PDB entry 7FN0 | X-ray diffraction, 1.59 A resolution | chains A and B

# Chain A
Name: Pre-mRNA-splicing factor 8
Source organism: Saccharomyces cerevisiae S288C
UniProtKB: P33334 (PRP8_YEAST); numbering as in UniProt (aligned over 1836-2090)
Amino-acid sequence (258 residues; row label = number of the first residue in the row):
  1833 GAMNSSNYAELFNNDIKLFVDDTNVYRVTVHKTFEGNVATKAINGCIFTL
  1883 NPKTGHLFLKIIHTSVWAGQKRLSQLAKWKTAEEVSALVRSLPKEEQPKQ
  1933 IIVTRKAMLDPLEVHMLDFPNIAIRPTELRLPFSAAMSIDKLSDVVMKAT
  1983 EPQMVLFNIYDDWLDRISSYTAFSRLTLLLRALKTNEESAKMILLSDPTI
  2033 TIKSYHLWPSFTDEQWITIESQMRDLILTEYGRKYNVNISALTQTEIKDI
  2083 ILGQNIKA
Disordered / not traced: 2070-2090
Construct notes: expression tag (1833-1835)
Swiss-Prot annotation at these positions:
  - mutagenesis: Asp1853 (D1853A: Alters protein folding. Severely impaired growth. Strongly reduced growth at 35 degrees Celsius; when associated with A-1854; D1853N: Reduced growth at 30 degrees Celsius ...), Asp1854 (D1854A: Reduced growth at 30 degrees Celsius. Strongly reduced growth at 16 degrees Celsius. Strongly reduced growth at 35 degrees Celsius; when associated with A-1853 ...), Thr1855 (T1855A: Reduced growth at 30 degrees Celsius. Strongly reduced growth at 16 degrees Celsius), Thr1936 (T1936A: Reduced growth at 30 degrees Celsius. Strongly reduced growth at 16 degrees Celsius), Arg1937 (R1937K: Severely impaired growth. Reduced growth at 30 degrees Celsius. Strongly reduced growth at 16 degrees Celsius)

# Chain B
Name: A1 cistron-splicing factor AAR2
Source organism: Saccharomyces cerevisiae S288C
UniProtKB: P32357 (AAR2_YEAST); aligned to UniProt positions 1-317 over residues 1-317
Amino-acid sequence (308 residues; row label = number of the first residue in the row; note: 13 numbers in that range are skipped by the numbering (no residue carries them; nothing is unmodelled there); numbers below 1 keep their minus sign (Gly-3 is residue -3)):
    -3 GAMAMNTVPFTSAPIEVTIGIDQYSFNVKENQPFHGIKDIPIGHVHVIHF
    47 QHADNSSMRYGYWFDCRMGNFYIQYDPKDGLYKMMEERDGAKFENIVHNF
    97 KERQMMVSYPKIDEDDTWYNLTEFVQMDKIRKIVRKDENQFSYVDSSMTT
   147 VQENEL
   166 SSSSSDPAHSLNYTVINFKSREAIRPGHEMEDFLDKSYYLNTVMLQGIFK
   216 NSSNYFGELQFAFLNAMFFGNYGSSLQWHAMIELICSSATVPKHMLDKLD
   266 EILYYQIKTLPEQYSDILLNERVWNICLYSSFQKNSLHNTEKIMENKYPE
   316 LL
Disordered / not traced: -3 to 0, 166-169
Construct notes: expression tag (-3 to 0); conflict Ser166 (Leu153 in P32357), Ser167 (Lys154 in P32357), Ser170 (Asp in P32357)
Small-molecule neighbours: VUN (4-{[(propan-2-yl)oxy]methyl}benzoic acid): Pro5, Phe6, Thr7, His31, Tyr68, Glu83, Lys88, Phe89, Ile92, Glu98, Met102
Swiss-Prot annotation at these positions:
  - region: Leu261 to Ile282 (Leucine-zipper)
  - modified residue: Ser253 (Phosphoserine), Thr274 (Phosphothreonine)

# Chain A / chain B interface
Residue-residue contacts (17; chain A residue first):
  Gln1907(A) with Met195(B); Leu199(B)
  Leu1908(A) with Met195(B), hydrophobic
  Trp1911(A) with Glu194(B); Met195(B); Phe198(B), hydrophobic
  Asp1942(A) with Lys184(B), salt bridge; Phe198(B)
  Glu1945(A) with Lys184(B), salt bridge
  Val1946(A) with Ile189(B), hydrophobic; Glu194(B); Phe198(B), hydrophobic
  His1947(A) with Glu194(B)
  Leu1949(A) with Lys184(B); Ser185(B); Arg186(B)
  Asp1950(A) with Arg186(B), salt bridge

# Overview
Chain A and chain B form an interface of 9 and 8 residues respectively, with 3 salt bridges. Polar contacts
include Asp1942(A)-Lys184(B), Glu1945(A)-Lys184(B) and Asp1950(A)-Arg186(B). Ligands of chain B: compound VUN.
UniProt lists 5 mutagenesis sites on chain A.
Here chain A is Pre-mRNA-splicing factor 8 and chain B is A1 cistron-splicing factor AAR2, both from
Saccharomyces cerevisiae S288C. Entry 7FN0 (PanDDA analysis group deposition -- Aar2/RNaseH in complex with
fragment P06G05 from the F2X-Universal Library) was determined by X-ray diffraction (same publication as 5ST0,
5ST1, 5ST2, 5ST3, 5ST4, 5ST5 and 248 further entries).
